3ERZ - chains A and D of the 6 polymer chains in the assembly; structure by X-ray diffraction, 3.06 A resolution.

[Chain A (and D)]
Protein: Ferritin heavy chain
From: Homo sapiens
Notes: EC 1.16.3.1; chain D of this document is another copy of the same molecule, construct and numbering; everything in this record applies to it too
UniProt: P02794 (FRIH_HUMAN); residues 0-182 here correspond to UniProt positions 1-183 (UniProt number = residue number + 1)
Sequence (183 residues; numbered 0 to 182; the number before each row is that of its first residue; numbering starts at 0):
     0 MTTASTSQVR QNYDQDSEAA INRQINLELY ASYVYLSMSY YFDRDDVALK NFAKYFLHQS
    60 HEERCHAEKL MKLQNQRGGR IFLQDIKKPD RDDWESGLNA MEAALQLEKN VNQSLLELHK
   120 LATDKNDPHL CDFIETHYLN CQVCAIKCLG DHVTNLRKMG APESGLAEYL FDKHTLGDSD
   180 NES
Disordered / not traced: 0-4, 177-182
Construct notes: engineered mutation Asp13 (His14 in P02794), Cys64 (Glu65 in P02794), Arg90 (Cys91 in P02794), Ala102 (Cys103 in P02794), Gln105 (His106 in P02794), Cys140 (Glu141 in P02794), Cys143 (Lys144 in P02794), Cys147 (Glu148 in P02794)
Ion coordination: Ca2+: Glu134 (shared with 1 residue of chain C; 1 residue of chain E)
Residues lining bound ligands: Hg2+ (HG): Ala121, Thr122, Asp126, Pro127, Cys130
What the authors report for this chain:
  - Hg2+ coordination: Cys130
  - mutagenesis - H13D/C90R/C102A/H105Q: increased stability

[Interface between chain A and chain D]
Pairs across the interface (23; chain A residue first):
  Asp42(A) - Lys146(D)  hydrogen bond (backbone-side chain)
  Asp44(A) - Lys146(D)
  Asp44(A) - Gly149(D)
  Asp44(A) - Asp150(D)
  Asp44(A) - Thr153(D)  hydrogen bond (backbone-side chain)
  Asp45(A) - Thr153(D)
  Asp45(A) - Lys157(D)  hydrogen bond (backbone-side chain)
  Val46(A) - Lys157(D)
  Ala47(A) - Asp150(D)
  Ala47(A) - Asn154(D)
  Lys49(A) - Lys146(D)
  Lys49(A) - Asp150(D)  salt bridge
  Gly164(A) - Lys157(D)
  Leu165(A) - Lys157(D)
  Leu165(A) - Met158(D)  hydrophobic
  Tyr168(A) - Asn154(D)
  Tyr168(A) - Met158(D)  hydrophobic
  Tyr168(A) - Leu169(D)
  Tyr168(A) - Phe170(D)
  Tyr168(A) - His173(D)
  Tyr168(A) - Thr174(D)  hydrogen bond
  Lys172(A) - His173(D)
  His173(A) - His173(D)
Other interface residues (no listed pair), chain A (14 interface residues in all): Arg43, Leu48, Leu169
Other interface residues (no listed pair), chain D (12 interface residues in all): Leu165

[Overview]
The interface between chain A and chain D involves 14 residues on one side and 12 on the other; the contacts
include 4 hydrogen bonds and 1 salt bridge. Polar contacts include Lys49(A)-Asp150(D), Asp42(A)-Lys146(D) and
Asp44(A)-Thr153(D). Ligands of chain A: Hg2+. The paper reports that H13D/C90R/C102A/H105Q of chain A increase
stability; Hg2+ coordination by Cys130(A).
Both chains are Ferritin heavy chain (Homo sapiens). Entry 3ERZ (Directing Noble Metal Ion Chemistry within a
Designed Ferritin Protein. Mercury Ions on the Three-Fold Channel) was determined by X-ray diffraction
together with 3ES3 and 2Z6M from the same study.
